3GHG - chains D and F of the 10 polymer chains in the assembly; structure by X-ray diffraction, 2.90 A resolution.

[Chain D]
Name: Fibrinogen alpha chain
Source organism: Homo sapiens
Notes: fragment: mature chain
UniProt: P02671 (FIBA_HUMAN); residues 1-562 here correspond to UniProt positions 20-581 (UniProt number = residue number + 19)
Amino-acid sequence (562 residues; row label = number of the first residue in the row):
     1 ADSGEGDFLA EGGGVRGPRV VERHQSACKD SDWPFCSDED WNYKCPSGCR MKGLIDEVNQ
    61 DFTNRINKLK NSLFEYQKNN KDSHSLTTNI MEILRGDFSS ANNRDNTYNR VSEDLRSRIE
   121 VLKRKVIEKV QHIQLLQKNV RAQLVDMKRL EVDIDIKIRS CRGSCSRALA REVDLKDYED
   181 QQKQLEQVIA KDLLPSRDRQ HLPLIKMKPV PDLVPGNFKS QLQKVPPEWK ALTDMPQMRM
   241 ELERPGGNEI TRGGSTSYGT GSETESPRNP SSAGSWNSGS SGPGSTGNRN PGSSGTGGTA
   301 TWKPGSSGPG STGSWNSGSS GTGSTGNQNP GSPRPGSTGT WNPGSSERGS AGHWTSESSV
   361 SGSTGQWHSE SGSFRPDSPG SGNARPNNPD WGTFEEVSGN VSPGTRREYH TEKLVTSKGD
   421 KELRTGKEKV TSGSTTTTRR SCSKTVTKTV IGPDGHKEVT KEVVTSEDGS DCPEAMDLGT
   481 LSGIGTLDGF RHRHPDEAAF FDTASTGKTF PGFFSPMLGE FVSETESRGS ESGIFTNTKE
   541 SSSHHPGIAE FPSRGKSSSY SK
Disordered / not traced: 1-26, 201-562
Swiss-Prot annotation at these positions:
  - region: Gly17 to Arg19 (Alpha-chain polymerization, binding distal domain of another fibrin gamma chain)
  - site (Cleavage): Arg16, Gly17, Lys81, Asp82, Asn102, Asn103, Arg104, Asp105
  - modified residue: Ser3 (Phosphoserine), Ser26 (Phosphoserine), Ser31 (Phosphoserine), Ser37 (Phosphoserine), Ser262 (Phosphoserine), Ser272 (Phosphoserine), Ser275 (Phosphoserine), Ser345 (Phosphoserine), Thr393 (Phosphothreonine), Ser432 (Phosphoserine), Ser482 (Phosphoserine), Thr486 (Phosphothreonine), Ser505 (Phosphoserine), Ser541 (Phosphoserine), Pro546 (4-hydroxyproline)
  - glycosylation: Thr301 (O-linked (GalNAc...) threonine), Ser332 (O-linked (GalNAc...) serine), Ser434 (N-linked (GlcNAc...) asparagine)
  - cross-link: Lys303 (Isoglutamyl lysine isopeptide (Lys-Gln) (interchain with Q-41 in alpha-2-antiplasmin)), Gln328 (Isoglutamyl lysine isopeptide (Gln-Lys) (interchain with K-?)), Gln366 (Isoglutamyl lysine isopeptide (Gln-Lys) (interchain with K-?)), Lys508 (Isoglutamyl lysine isopeptide (Lys-Gln) (interchain with Q-?)), Lys539 (Isoglutamyl lysine isopeptide (Lys-Gln) (interchain with Q-?)), Lys556 (Isoglutamyl lysine isopeptide (Lys-Gln) (interchain with Q-?)), Lys562 (Isoglutamyl lysine isopeptide (Lys-Gln) (interchain with Q-?))

[Chain F]
Name: Fibrinogen gamma chain
Source organism: Homo sapiens
Notes: fragment: mature chain
UniProt: P02679 (FIBG_HUMAN), isoform P02679-2; residues 1-411 here correspond to UniProt positions 27-437 (UniProt number = residue number + 26)
Amino-acid sequence (411 residues; each row starts with the number of its first residue):
     1 YVATRDNCCI LDERFGSYCP TTCGIADFLS TYQTKVDKDL QSLEDILHQV ENKTSEVKQL
    61 IKAIQLTYNP DESSKPNMID AATLKSRKML EEIMKYEASI LTHDSSIRYL QEIYNSNNQK
   121 IVNLKEKVAQ LEAQCQEPCK DTVQIHDITG KDCQDIANKG AKQSGLYFIK PLKANQQFLV
   181 YCEIDGSGNG WTVFQKRLDG SVDFKKNWIQ YKEGFGHLSP TGTTEFWLGN EKIHLISTQS
   241 AIPYALRVEL EDWNGRTSTA DYAMFKVGPE ADKYRLTYAY FAGGDAGDAF DGFDFGDDPS
   301 DKFFTSHNGM QFSTWDNDND KFEGNCAEQD GSGWWMNKCH AGHLNGVYYQ GGTYSKASTP
   361 NGYDNGIIWA TWKTRWYSMK KTTMKIIPFN RLTIGEGQQH HLGGAKQAGD V
Disordered / not traced: 1-13, 396-411
Cystine bridges: Cys153-Cys182, Cys326-Cys339
Swiss-Prot annotation at these positions:
  - region: Thr374 to Glu396 (Gamma-chain polymerization, binding amino end of another fibrin alpha chain)
  - binding site (Ca(2+)): Asp318, Asp320, Phe322, Gly324
  - site (Cleavage): Lys58, Gln59, Lys62, Ala63, Pro76, Asn77
  - modified residue: Ser42 (Phosphoserine)
  - glycosylation (N-linked (GlcNAc...) asparagine): Asn52 (complex), Asn308
  - cross-link: Gln398 (Isoglutamyl lysine isopeptide (Gln-Lys) (interchain with K-432)), Lys406 (Isoglutamyl lysine isopeptide (Lys-Gln) (interchain with Q-424))

[Interface between chain D and chain F]
Inter-chain disulfides: Cys45(D)-Cys23(F), Cys161(D)-Cys135(F)
Contacting residue pairs (64; chain D residue first):
  Trp41(D) - Cys23(F)
  Trp41(D) - Asp27(F)
  Cys45(D) - Thr21(F)
  Cys45(D) - Thr22(F)
  Cys45(D) - Cys23(F)  disulfide
  Pro46(D) - Thr22(F)  hydrogen bond (backbone-side chain)
  Gly48(D) - Thr22(F)
  Met51(D) - Thr22(F)
  Met51(D) - Ile25(F)  hydrophobic
  Met51(D) - Ala26(F)
  Leu54(D) - Leu29(F)
  Ile55(D) - Ile25(F)  hydrophobic
  Val58(D) - Leu29(F)  hydrophobic
  Val58(D) - Gln33(F)
  Asn59(D) - Tyr32(F)
  Phe62(D) - Gln33(F)
  Phe62(D) - Val36(F)  hydrophobic
  Phe62(D) - Asp37(F)
  Phe62(D) - Leu40(F)  hydrophobic
  Arg65(D) - Asp37(F)  salt bridge
  Arg65(D) - Leu40(F)
  Arg65(D) - Glu44(F)  salt bridge
  Ile66(D) - Leu40(F)  hydrophobic
  Leu69(D) - Leu47(F)  hydrophobic
  Ser72(D) - Leu47(F)
  Tyr76(D) - Thr54(F)
  Leu86(D) - Ile61(F)  hydrophobic
  Leu86(D) - Gln65(F)
  Ile90(D) - Ile64(F)  hydrophobic
  Ile93(D) - Tyr68(F)
  Asp97(D) - Glu72(F)
  Asp97(D) - Asp80(F)
  Ser100(D) - Asp80(F)  hydrogen bond
  Arg104(D) - Asp80(F)  salt bridge
  Arg104(D) - Ala81(F)
  Asp105(D) - Asp80(F)
  Tyr108(D) - Ala81(F)  hydrophobic
  Tyr108(D) - Thr83(F)  hydrogen bond (backbone-side chain)
  Tyr108(D) - Leu84(F)  hydrophobic
  Val111(D) - Arg87(F)
  Ser112(D) - Thr83(F)  hydrogen bond
  Ser112(D) - Ser86(F)
  Asp114(D) - Leu90(F)
  Leu115(D) - Ser86(F)
  Leu115(D) - Met89(F)  hydrophobic
  Arg118(D) - Leu90(F)  hydrogen bond (side chain-backbone)
  Ile119(D) - Ile93(F)  hydrophobic
  Leu122(D) - Glu97(F)
  Leu136(D) - Gln111(F)
  Asn139(D) - Tyr114(F)  hydrogen bond
  Gln143(D) - Tyr114(F)
  Gln143(D) - Asn117(F)
  Gln143(D) - Asn118(F)  hydrogen bond
  Met147(D) - Ile121(F)  hydrophobic
  Leu150(D) - Ile121(F)  hydrophobic
  Leu150(D) - Lys125(F)
  Ile154(D) - Val128(F)  hydrophobic
  Lys157(D) - Leu131(F)
  Lys157(D) - Glu132(F)  salt bridge
  Cys161(D) - Cys135(F)  disulfide
  Gly163(D) - Cys139(F)
  Ser164(D) - Cys135(F)
  Ser164(D) - Gln136(F)
  Ser164(D) - Glu137(F)  hydrogen bond (side chain-backbone)
Other interface residues (no listed pair), chain D (49 interface residues in all): Asn42, Lys44, Ser47, Asn79, Ile133, Asp146, Asp153, Ser160, Cys165
Other interface residues (no listed pair), chain F (53 interface residues in all): Gly24, Gln41, Leu43, Ala82, Glu91, Met94, Ile107, Leu124, Gln134, Pro138

[Summary]
49 residues of chain D face 53 of chain F across their interface, with 2 disulfide bonds, 8 hydrogen bonds and
4 salt bridges. Among the polar pairs are Arg65(D)-Asp37(F), Arg65(D)-Glu44(F) and Arg104(D)-Asp80(F). Curated
annotation (UniProt) lists 4 Ca2+-binding residues on chain F.
Here chain D is Fibrinogen alpha chain and chain F is Fibrinogen gamma chain, both from Homo sapiens. Entry
3GHG (Crystal Structure of Human Fibrinogen) was determined by X-ray diffraction.
